2BJY - chains G and I of the 12 polymer chains in the assembly; structure by X-ray diffraction, 2.60 A resolution.

Chain G (and I):
Name: Non-heme iron-containing ferritin
Organism: Listeria innocua
Notes: chain I of this document is another copy of the same molecule, construct and numbering; everything in this record applies to it too
UniProt: P80725 (FRI_LISIN); numbering as in UniProt (aligned over 1-156)
Chain sequence (156 residues; row label = number of the first residue in the row):
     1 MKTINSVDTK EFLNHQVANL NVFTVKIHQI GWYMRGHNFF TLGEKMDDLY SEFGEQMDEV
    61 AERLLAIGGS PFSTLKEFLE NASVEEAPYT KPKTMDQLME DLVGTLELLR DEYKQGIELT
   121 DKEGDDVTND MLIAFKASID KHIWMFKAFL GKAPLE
Unresolved in the structure: 1-6
Construct notes: engineered mutation G31 (His in P80725), G43 (His in P80725)
UniProt features mapped onto this chain:
  - binding site (Fe cation): D58, E62

How chain G and chain I interact:
Residue-residue contacts - 23 pairs, chain G then chain I:
  W32(G) with W144(I)
  M34(G) with A148(I)
  R35(G) with A148(I); G151(I); K152(I); A153(I)
  G36(G) with A148(I), hydrogen bond (backbone-backbone); F149(I)
  H37(G) with N38(I), hydrogen bond (backbone-side chain); M95(I); D96(I), salt bridge; F149(I), hydrogen bond (backbone-backbone)
  F39(G) with W144(I), hydrophobic; M145(I), hydrophobic; A148(I), hydrophobic; F149(I), hydrophobic
  F40(G) with T41(I); L42(I), hydrophobic; K45(I); M145(I), hydrophobic; F146(I), hydrophobic; F149(I), hydrophobic
  T41(G) with T41(I)
Interface residues without a listed pair, chain G (9 interface residues in all): G31

Overview:
9 residues of chain G and 14 residues of chain I are in contact, with 3 hydrogen bonds and 1 salt bridge.
Polar pairs include H37(G)-D96(I), H37(G)-N38(I) and G36(G)-A148(I). UniProt lists Fe cation-binding residues
D58(G) and E62(G) on chain G.
Chain G and chain I are both Non-heme iron-containing ferritin (Listeria innocua); the structure, The X-ray
crystal structure of Listeria innocua Dps H31G-H43G mutant, was determined by X-ray diffraction, deposited
together with 2BKC and 2BK6.
